Entry 3GT9 (X-ray diffraction, 1.70 A resolution); this record covers chain A.

== Chain A ==
Protein: Baculoviral IAP repeat-containing 7
Organism: Homo sapiens
Notes: fragment: ml-iap residues 63-172
UniProt: Q6R308 (Q6R308_HUMAN); residues 63-172 here = UniProt positions 63-172
Amino-acid sequence (133 residues; row label = number of the first residue in the row):
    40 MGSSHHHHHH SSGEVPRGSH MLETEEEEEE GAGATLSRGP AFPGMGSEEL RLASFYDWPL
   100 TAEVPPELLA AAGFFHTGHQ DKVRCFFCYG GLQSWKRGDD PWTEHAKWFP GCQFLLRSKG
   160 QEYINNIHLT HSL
Unresolved in the structure: 40-77, 168-172
Differences from the reference sequence: expression tag (40-62); engineered mutation G150 (Ser in Q6R308), Q160 (Arg in Q6R308), E161 (Asp in Q6R308), Y162 (Phe in Q6R308), I163 (Val in Q6R308), N164 (His in Q6R308), N165 (Ser in Q6R308), I166 (Val in Q6R308), H167 (Gln in Q6R308), L168 (Glu in Q6R308), L172 (Gln in Q6R308)
Bound ions: Zn2+: C124, C127, H144, C151
Ligand contacts: peptidomimetic (516; N-{(1S)-1-cyclohexyl-2-[(2S)-2-(4-naphthalen-1-yl-1,3-thiazol-2-yl)pyrrolidin-1-yl]-2-oxoethyl}-N~2~-methyl-L-alaninamide): T116, K121, V122, R123, G130, L131, Q132, S133, W134, K135, D138, E143, W147

== Summary ==
Bound to chain A: peptidomimetic. The Zn2+ site is built by C124, C127, H144 and C151.
Chain A is Baculoviral IAP repeat-containing 7 (Homo sapiens); the structure, Structure of an ML-IAP/XIAP
chimera bound to a peptidomimetic, was determined by X-ray diffraction together with 3GTA from the same study.
